Entry 6U2P (X-ray diffraction, 2.04 A resolution); this record covers chains A and B.

Chain A (and B):
Molecule: Proprotein convertase subtilisin/kexin type 9
From: Homo sapiens
Notes: EC 3.4.21.-; chain B of this document is another copy of the same molecule, construct and numbering; everything in this record applies to it too
Reference sequence: Q8NBP7 (PCSK9_HUMAN); residue numbers follow UniProt; this construct covers 31-692
Amino-acid sequence (707 residues; numbered 31 to 737; the number before each row is that of its first residue):
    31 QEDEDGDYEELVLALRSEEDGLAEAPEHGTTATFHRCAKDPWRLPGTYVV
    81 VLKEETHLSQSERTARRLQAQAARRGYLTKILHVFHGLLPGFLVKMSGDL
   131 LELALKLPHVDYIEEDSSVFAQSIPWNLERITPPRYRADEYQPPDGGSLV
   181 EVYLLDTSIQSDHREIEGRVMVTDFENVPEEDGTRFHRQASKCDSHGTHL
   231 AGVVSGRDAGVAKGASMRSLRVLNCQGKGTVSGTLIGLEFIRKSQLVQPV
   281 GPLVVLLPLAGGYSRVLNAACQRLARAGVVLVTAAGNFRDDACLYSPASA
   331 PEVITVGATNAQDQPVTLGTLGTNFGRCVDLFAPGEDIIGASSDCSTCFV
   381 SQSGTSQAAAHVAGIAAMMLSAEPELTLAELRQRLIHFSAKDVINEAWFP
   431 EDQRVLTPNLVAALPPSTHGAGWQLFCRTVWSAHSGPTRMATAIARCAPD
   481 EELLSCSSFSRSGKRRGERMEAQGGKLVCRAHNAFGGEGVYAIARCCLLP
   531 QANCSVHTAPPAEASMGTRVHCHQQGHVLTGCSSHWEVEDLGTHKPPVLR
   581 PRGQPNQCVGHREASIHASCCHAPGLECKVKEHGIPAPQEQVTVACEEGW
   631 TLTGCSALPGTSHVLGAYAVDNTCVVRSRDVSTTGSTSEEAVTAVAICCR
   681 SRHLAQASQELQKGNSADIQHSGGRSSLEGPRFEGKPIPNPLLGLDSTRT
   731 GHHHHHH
Unresolved in the structure: 31-60, 153-737 (chain B: 31-152, 168-178, 213-219, 450-451, 531, 543, 572-583, 617-618, 640-641, 660-670, 683-737)
Sequence notes: engineered mutation Ile474 (Val in Q8NBP7), Glu670 (Gly in Q8NBP7); expression tag (693-737)

How chain A and chain B interact:
Pairs across the interface - 67 pairs, chain A then chain B:
  Thr63(A) - Arg295(B)  hydrogen bond
  His65(A) - Arg295(B)  hydrogen bond
  Lys69(A) - Leu324(B)
  Lys69(A) - Tyr325(B)
  Trp72(A) - Gly291(B)
  Trp72(A) - Gly292(B)
  Trp72(A) - Phe318(B)  hydrophobic
  Leu74(A) - Thr260(B)
  Val81(A) - Val296(B)  hydrophobic
  Glu84(A) - Arg303(B)
  His113(A) - Ile266(B)
  His113(A) - Glu269(B)  salt bridge
  Phe115(A) - Leu265(B)  hydrophobic
  Phe115(A) - Ile266(B)  hydrophobic
  Phe115(A) - Glu269(B)
  His116(A) - Glu269(B)  hydrogen bond (backbone-side chain)
  His116(A) - Lys273(B)
  Gly117(A) - Arg272(B)
  Leu118(A) - Leu268(B)
  Leu118(A) - Glu269(B)
  Leu118(A) - Arg272(B)
  Leu118(A) - Arg303(B)  hydrogen bond (backbone-side chain)
  Leu118(A) - Leu304(B)
  Leu119(A) - Val296(B)  hydrophobic
  Leu119(A) - Ala299(B)  hydrophobic
  Leu119(A) - Ala300(B)
  Leu119(A) - Arg303(B)
  Leu123(A) - Ser262(B)
  Tyr142(A) - Arg295(B)
  Tyr142(A) - Val296(B)
  Tyr142(A) - Ala299(B)
  Glu144(A) - Ser294(B)  hydrogen bond
  Glu144(A) - Arg295(B)  hydrogen bond (side chain-backbone)
  Glu144(A) - Val296(B)  hydrogen bond (side chain-backbone)
  Asp146(A) - Thr260(B)
  Asp146(A) - Val261(B)  hydrogen bond (side chain-backbone)
  Asp146(A) - Ser262(B)  hydrogen bond
  Ser147(A) - Thr260(B)
  Ser147(A) - Val261(B)  hydrogen bond (backbone-backbone)
  Ser148(A) - Lys258(B)
  Ser148(A) - Gly259(B)
  Ser148(A) - Gly291(B)
  Val149(A) - Lys258(B)
  Val149(A) - Gly259(B)  hydrogen bond (backbone-backbone)
  Val149(A) - Thr260(B)
  Val149(A) - Val261(B)  hydrophobic
  Val149(A) - Thr264(B)
  Val149(A) - Ala290(B)
  Phe150(A) - Gly257(B)
  Phe150(A) - Lys258(B)
  Phe150(A) - Leu289(B)
  Phe150(A) - Ala290(B)  hydrogen bond (backbone-backbone)
  Ala151(A) - His226(B)
  Ala151(A) - Leu253(B)  hydrophobic
  Ala151(A) - Gly257(B)  hydrogen bond (backbone-backbone)
  Ala151(A) - Pro288(B)
  Gln152(A) - His226(B)
  Gln152(A) - Pro288(B)  hydrogen bond (backbone-backbone)
  Gln152(A) - Leu289(B)
  Gln152(A) - Ala290(B)
  Gln152(A) - Ala314(B)
  Gln152(A) - Gly316(B)
  Gln152(A) - Asn317(B)  hydrogen bond (side chain-backbone)
  Gln152(A) - Phe318(B)
  Gln152(A) - Gly384(B)
  Gln152(A) - Thr385(B)  hydrogen bond (backbone-backbone)
  Gln152(A) - Ser386(B)  hydrogen bond (backbone-backbone)
Other interface residues (no listed pair), chain A (28 interface residues in all): Cys67, Val79, Val114, Pro120, Asp141
Other interface residues (no listed pair), chain B (38 interface residues in all): Leu297, Gln387

In short:
28 residues of chain A face 38 of chain B across their interface; the contacts include 17 hydrogen bonds and 1
salt bridge. Polar contacts include His113(A)-Glu269(B), Thr63(A)-Arg295(B) and His65(A)-Arg295(B).
Both chains are Proprotein convertase subtilisin/kexin type 9 (Homo sapiens). Entry 6U2P (PCSK9 in complex
with compound 5) was determined by X-ray diffraction together with 6U26, 6U2N and 6U3X from the same study.
